Entry 8JAR (electron microscopy, 3.30 A resolution); this record covers chains G and H of the 10 polymer chains in the assembly.

[Chain G]
Name: Elongin-B
From: Homo sapiens
UniProtKB: Q15370 (ELOB_HUMAN); numbering as in UniProt (aligned over 1-118)
Sequence (118 residues; each row starts with the number of its first residue):
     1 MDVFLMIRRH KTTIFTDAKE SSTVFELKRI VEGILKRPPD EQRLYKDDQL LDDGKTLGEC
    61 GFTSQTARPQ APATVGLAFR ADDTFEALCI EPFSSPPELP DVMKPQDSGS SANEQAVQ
Unresolved in the structure: 1, 98-118
Swiss-Prot annotation at these positions:
  - modified residue: Met1 (N-acetylmethionine), Thr84 (Phosphothreonine), Ser108 (Phosphoserine), Ser111 (Phosphoserine)

[Chain H]
Name: Elongin-C
From: Homo sapiens
UniProtKB: Q15369 (ELOC_HUMAN); residue numbers follow UniProt; this construct covers 17-112
Sequence (96 residues; numbered 17 to 112; the number before each row is that of its first residue):
    17 MYVKLISSDG HEFIVKREHA LTSGTIKAML SGPGQFAENE TNEVNFREIP SHVLSKVCMY
    77 FTYKVRYTNS STEIPEFPIA PEIALELLMA ANFLDC

[Chain G / chain H interface]
Pairs across the interface (45; chain G residue first):
  Phe4(G) with Thr78(H); Arg82(H)
  Met6(G) with Ser71(H); Met75(H), hydrophobic
  Lys11(G) with Asp25(H), hydrogen bond (side chain-backbone); Gly26(H); His27(H); Glu28(H), hydrogen bond (backbone-backbone)
  Thr12(G) with Glu28(H); Ile30(H)
  Thr13(G) with Glu28(H), hydrogen bond (backbone-backbone); Phe29(H)
  Ile14(G) with Ile30(H)
  Phe15(G) with Phe29(H), hydrophobic; Ile30(H), hydrogen bond (backbone-backbone); Lys32(H), hydrogen bond (backbone-side chain); Cys74(H), hydrophobic
  Thr16(G) with Lys32(H)
  Asp17(G) with Lys32(H)
  Ile34(G) with Tyr18(H), hydrophobic; Ile30(H), hydrophobic
  Arg68(G) with Arg82(H); Tyr83(H), hydrogen bond
  Pro69(G) with Met75(H); Tyr83(H), hydrophobic
  Gln70(G) with Met75(H); Tyr79(H); Tyr83(H); Pro91(H); Phe93(H); Pro94(H)
  Pro72(G) with Met75(H)
  Glu91(G) with His27(H), salt bridge
  Pro92(G) with His27(H)
  Phe93(G) with Asp25(H); His27(H); Phe29(H), hydrophobic; Ser67(H); His68(H); Ser71(H)
  Ser94(G) with Asp25(H), hydrogen bond; His68(H)
  Pro96(G) with Glu98(H); Ile99(H), hydrophobic
  Pro97(G) with Glu102(H)
Interface residues without a listed pair, chain G (25 interface residues in all): Asp2, His10, Leu35, Lys36, Ala71
Interface residues without a listed pair, chain H (27 interface residues in all): Val31, Glu56, Lys72, Glu92

[In short]
The interface between chain G and chain H involves 25 residues on one side and 27 on the other; the contacts
include 7 hydrogen bonds and 1 salt bridge. Polar contacts include Glu91(G)-His27(H), Lys11(G)-Asp25(H) and
Phe15(G)-Lys32(H).
Here chain G is Elongin-B and chain H is Elongin-C, both from Homo sapiens. Entry 8JAR (Structure of
CRL2APPBP2 bound with RxxGPAA degron (dimer)) was determined by electron microscopy, deposited together with
8JAL and 8JAU.
